9C3B - chains A and B; structure by electron microscopy, 3.40 A resolution.

# Chain A
Protein: Putative structural protein
Source organism: Shigella phage Sf14
Reference sequence: A0A2K9VKE4 (A0A2K9VKE4_9CAUD); numbering as in UniProt (aligned over 1-450)
Amino-acid sequence (450 residues; row label = number of the first residue in the row):
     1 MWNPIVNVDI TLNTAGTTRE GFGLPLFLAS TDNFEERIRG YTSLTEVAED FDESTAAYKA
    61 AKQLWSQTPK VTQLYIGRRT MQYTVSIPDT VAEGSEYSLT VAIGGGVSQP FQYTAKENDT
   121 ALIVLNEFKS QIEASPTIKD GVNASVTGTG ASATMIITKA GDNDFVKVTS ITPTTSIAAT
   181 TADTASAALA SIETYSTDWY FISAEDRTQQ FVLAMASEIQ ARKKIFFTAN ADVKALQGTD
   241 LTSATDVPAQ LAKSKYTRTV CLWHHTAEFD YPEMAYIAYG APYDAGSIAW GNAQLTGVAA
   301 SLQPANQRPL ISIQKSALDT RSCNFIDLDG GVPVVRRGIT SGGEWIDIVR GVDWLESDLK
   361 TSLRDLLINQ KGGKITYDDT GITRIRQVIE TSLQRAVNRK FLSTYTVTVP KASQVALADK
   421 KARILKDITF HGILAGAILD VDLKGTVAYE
Not modelled in the structure: 1-3, 449-450

# Chain B
Protein: gp40
Source organism: Shigella phage Sf14
Reference sequence: A0A2K9VK99 (A0A2K9VK99_9CAUD); residue numbers follow UniProt; this construct covers 1-148
Amino-acid sequence (148 residues; numbered 1 to 148; the number before each row is that of its first residue):
     1 MAMYQQYSPK DVVCSWNGIA IEGFAPDSFL RLQRTSPLVT PVVGAGGQVA LTRNADKTGT
    61 IEIELMQTSL SNQMLSAIQA KQDDMELEED ISSNFVIYDP SGSVLATGIN AWLQELPQIE
   121 LGRDQNSKTW IFGCEKLDYT STIPASSV
Not modelled in the structure: 1, 145-148

# Chain A / chain B interface
Contacting residue pairs (30):
  Leu-366(A) / Gly-18(B)
  Asp-379(A) / Tyr-98(B)
  Thr-380(A) / Val-13(B)
  Thr-380(A) / Ala-20(B)
  Thr-380(A) / Glu-22(B)
  Thr-383(A) / Val-13(B)
  Thr-383(A) / Ser-15(B)
  Thr-383(A) / Val-96(B)
  Thr-383(A) / Tyr-98(B)
  Arg-384(A) / Ser-15(B)
  Arg-384(A) / Gly-18(B)  hydrogen bond (side chain-backbone)
  Arg-384(A) / Ala-20(B)
  Gln-387(A) / Ser-15(B)
  Gln-387(A) / Asn-17(B)
  Gln-387(A) / Gly-18(B)  hydrogen bond (side chain-backbone)
  Gln-387(A) / Ser-93(B)  hydrogen bond
  Gln-387(A) / Asn-94(B)  hydrogen bond (side chain-backbone)
  Gln-387(A) / Val-96(B)
  Val-388(A) / Gly-18(B)
  Glu-390(A) / Asn-94(B)
  Glu-390(A) / Val-96(B)
  Thr-391(A) / Ser-93(B)  hydrogen bond
  Thr-391(A) / Asn-94(B)
  Gln-394(A) / Asn-94(B)
  Gln-394(A) / Ile-109(B)
  Gln-394(A) / Asn-110(B)
  Asn-398(A) / Asn-110(B)  hydrogen bond
  Tyr-405(A) / Asn-94(B)  hydrogen bond
  Tyr-405(A) / Ile-109(B)
  Lys-411(A) / Tyr-98(B)
Interface residues without a listed pair, chain A (14 interface residues in all): Arg-386
Interface residues without a listed pair, chain B (16 interface residues in all): Trp-16, Ile-19, Ile-97, Glu-135

# Summary
The interface between chain A and chain B involves 14 residues on one side and 16 on the other; the contacts
include 7 hydrogen bonds. Polar contacts include Arg-384(A)/Gly-18(B), Gln-387(A)/Gly-18(B) and
Gln-387(A)/Ser-93(B).
Here chain A is Putative structural protein and chain B is gp40, both from Shigella phage Sf14. Entry 9C3B
(Structure of the Shigella flexneri bacteriophage Sf14 - tail helical) was determined by electron microscopy,
deposited together with 9C2D, 9C39 and 9C3A.
